PDB entry 7RTF | electron microscopy, 2.90 A resolution | chains A and D of the 4 polymer chains in the assembly

[Chain A (and D)]
Name: SthK
From: Spirochaeta thermophila
Notes: engineered mutation(s): R120A; chain D of this document is another copy of the same molecule, construct and numbering; everything in this record applies to it too
Sequence (456 residues; each row starts with the number of its first residue; numbers below 1 keep their minus sign (Met-18 is residue -18)):
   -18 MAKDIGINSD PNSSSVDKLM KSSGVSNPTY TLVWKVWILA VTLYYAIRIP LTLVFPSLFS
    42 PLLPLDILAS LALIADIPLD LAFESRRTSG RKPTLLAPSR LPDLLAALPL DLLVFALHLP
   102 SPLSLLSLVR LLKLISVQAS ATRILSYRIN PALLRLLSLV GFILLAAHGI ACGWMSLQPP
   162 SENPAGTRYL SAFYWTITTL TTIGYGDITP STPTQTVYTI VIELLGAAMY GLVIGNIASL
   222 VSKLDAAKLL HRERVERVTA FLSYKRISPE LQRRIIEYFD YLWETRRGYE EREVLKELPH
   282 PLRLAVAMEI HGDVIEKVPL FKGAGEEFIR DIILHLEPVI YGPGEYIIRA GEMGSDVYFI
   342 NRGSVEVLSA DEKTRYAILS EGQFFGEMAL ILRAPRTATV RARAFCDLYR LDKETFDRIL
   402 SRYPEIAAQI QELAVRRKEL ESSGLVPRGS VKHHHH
Disordered / not traced: -18 to 9, 65-75, 416-437
Small-molecule neighbours:
  - adenosine-3',5'-cyclic-monophosphate (CMP): Ile329, Val348, Tyr357, Ala358, Phe366, Gly367, Glu368, Met369, Arg377, Thr378, Ala379
  - phosphatidylglycerol (PGW; (1R)-2-{[(S)-{[(2S)-2,3-dihydroxypropyl]oxy}(hydroxy)phosphoryl]oxy}-1-[(hexadecanoyloxy)methyl]ethyl (9Z)-octadec-9-enoate), molecule 1: Ala21, Leu24, Tyr25, Ile28, Arg29, Leu32, Leu43
  - phosphatidylglycerol (PGW), molecule 2: Pro31, Leu34, Val35, Leu109, Leu112, Leu115, Phe143, Leu146, Ala147, Gly150, Gly154, Ser157
  - phosphatidylglycerol (PGW), molecule 3: Leu32, Phe36, Ser38, Leu39, Leu145, His149, Ala166, Tyr170, Phe174
  - phosphatidylglycerol (PGW), molecule 4: Ser102, Leu106, Leu109, Ser157, Leu158, Tyr199
  - phosphatidylglycerol (PGW), molecule 5: Ser102, Pro103, Leu106
  - phosphatidylglycerol (PGW), molecule 6: Leu106, Leu107, Leu109, Val110, Leu112, Leu113, Ile116, Gln119, Phe143
  - phosphatidylglycerol (PGW), molecule 7: Arg129, Ile130, Asn131, Leu134, Leu138
  - phosphatidylglycerol (PGW), molecule 8: Leu134, Leu138, Val141
  - phosphatidylglycerol (PGW), molecule 9: Leu137, Val141, Ile144, Leu181, Thr182, Gly207, Met210, Tyr211, Val214, Ile218, Leu221
  - phosphatidylglycerol (PGW), molecule 10: Phe143, Ala147, Ile151, Thr195, Val198, Tyr199, Val202, Ile203, Leu206, Met210
  - phosphatidylglycerol (PGW), molecule 11: Pro165, Ala166, Gly167
  - phosphatidylglycerol (PGW), molecule 12: Gly167, Tyr170, Leu171, Phe174
  - phosphatidylglycerol (PGW), molecule 13: Pro194, Thr195, Val198, Ile201, Val202, Leu205
  - phosphatidylglycerol (PGW), molecule 14: Leu205, Ala208, Ala209, Leu213

[Interface between chain A and chain D]
Contacting residue pairs (76):
  Ser127(A) with Lys229(D)
  Asn131(A) with Leu230(D)
  Pro132(A) with Asp226(D); Lys229(D); Leu230(D), hydrophobic; Arg233(D)
  Arg136(A) with Leu225(D); Asp226(D), salt bridge
  Trp176(A) with Tyr186(D)
  Thr180(A) with Ile184(D); Tyr186(D), hydrogen bond
  Thr183(A) with Thr183(D); Ile184(D)
  Ile184(A) with Ile184(D)
  Gly185(A) with Ile184(D); Gly185(D); Tyr186(D)
  Tyr186(A) with Tyr186(D)
  Gly187(A) with Tyr186(D)
  Thr190(A) with Asp188(D)
  Pro191(A) with Tyr175(D)
  Pro194(A) with Leu171(D), hydrophobic
  Thr197(A) with Tyr175(D)
  Thr200(A) with Tyr186(D)
  Ile201(A) with Phe174(D), hydrophobic; Tyr175(D), hydrophobic
  Glu204(A) with Ile178(D); Thr179(D), hydrogen bond; Ile184(D); Tyr186(D)
  Ala208(A) with Tyr211(D), hydrogen bond (backbone-side chain)
  Tyr211(A) with Tyr211(D)
  Gly212(A) with Ile218(D)
  Leu213(A) with Ile218(D), hydrophobic
  Ile215(A) with Ile215(D), hydrophobic
  Gly216(A) with Ala219(D)
  Asn217(A) with Val222(D)
  Ser220(A) with Ser223(D)
  Lys224(A) with Ser223(D); Leu230(D)
  Thr266(A) with Tyr245(D)
  Arg267(A) with Tyr245(D), hydrogen bond
  Tyr270(A) with Arg238(D)
  Glu272(A) with Phe242(D); Lys246(D), salt bridge
  Val275(A) with Arg238(D); Phe242(D), hydrophobic
  Glu278(A) with Arg235(D); Arg238(D), salt bridge; Val239(D)
  Pro280(A) with Tyr259(D); Ile321(D)
  Pro282(A) with Ile321(D); Tyr322(D), hydrophobic; Glu326(D)
  Leu283(A) with Arg255(D); Tyr259(D), hydrophobic; Glu326(D)
  Ala286(A) with Leu252(D), hydrophobic
  Val287(A) with Ile248(D), hydrophobic; Leu252(D), hydrophobic
  Glu290(A) with Ile248(D); Ser249(D); Leu252(D)
  Ile291(A) with Ile248(D), hydrophobic
  Glu308(A) with Glu333(D); Met334(D)
  Arg311(A) with Arg330(D); Glu333(D), salt bridge
  Asn342(A) with Lys246(D)
  Arg343(A) with Tyr245(D), hydrogen bond (side chain-backbone); Lys246(D); Arg247(D)
  Asp388(A) with Tyr245(D); Lys246(D), salt bridge
  Tyr390(A) with Lys246(D), hydrogen bond
Interface residues without a listed pair, chain A (53 interface residues in all): Ile130, Val198, Leu205, Tyr262, Leu276, Leu279, Tyr404
Interface residues without a listed pair, chain D (46 interface residues in all): Thr182, Ala241, Leu243, Ile256, Phe260, Val320, Arg374

[Summary]
Chain A and chain D form an interface of 53 and 46 residues respectively; the contacts include 6 hydrogen
bonds and 5 salt bridges. Polar contacts include Arg136(A)-Asp226(D), Glu272(A)-Lys246(D) and
Glu278(A)-Arg238(D). Bound to chain A: adenosine-3',5'-cyclic-monophosphate and 14 copies of
phosphatidylglycerol.
Both chains are SthK (Spirochaeta thermophila). Entry 7RTF (SthK R120A Closed State) was determined by
electron microscopy together with 7RSH, 7RTJ, 7RU0, 7RYR and 7RYS from the same study.
